Entry 7Q99 (X-ray diffraction, 2.55 A resolution); this record covers chains A and B of the 5 polymer chains in the assembly.

Chain A:
Molecule: MHC class I antigen
From: Homo sapiens
UniProtKB: A0A5B8RNS7 (A0A5B8RNS7_HUMAN); residues 1-276 here correspond to UniProt positions 25-300 (UniProt number = residue number + 24)
Chain sequence (276 residues; numbered 1 to 276; the number before each row is that of its first residue):
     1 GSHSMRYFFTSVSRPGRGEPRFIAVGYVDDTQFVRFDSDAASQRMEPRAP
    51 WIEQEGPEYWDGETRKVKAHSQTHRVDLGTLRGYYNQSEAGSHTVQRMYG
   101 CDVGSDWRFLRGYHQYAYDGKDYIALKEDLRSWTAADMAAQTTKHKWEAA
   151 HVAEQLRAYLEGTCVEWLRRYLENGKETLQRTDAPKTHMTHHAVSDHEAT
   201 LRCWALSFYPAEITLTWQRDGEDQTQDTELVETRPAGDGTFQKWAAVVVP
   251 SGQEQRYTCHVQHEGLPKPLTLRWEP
Disulfides: Cys101-Cys164, Cys203-Cys259

Chain B:
Molecule: Beta-2-microglobulin
From: Homo sapiens
UniProtKB: P61769 (B2MG_HUMAN); residues 1-99 here correspond to UniProt positions 21-119 (UniProt number = residue number + 20)
Chain sequence (100 residues; numbered 0 to 99; the number before each row is that of its first residue; numbering starts at 0):
     0 MIQRTPKIQVYSRHPAENGKSNFLNCYVSGFHPSDIEVDLLKNGERIEKV
    50 EHSDLSFSKDWSFYLLYYTEFTPTEKDEYACRVNHVTLSQPKIVKWDRDM
Disulfides: Cys25-Cys80
Sequence notes: initiating methionine (0)
Curated features (UniProtKB/Swiss-Prot):
  - modified residue: Gln2 (Pyrrolidone carboxylic acid)
  - glycosylation: Ile1 (N-linked (Glc) (glycation) isoleucine), Lys19 (N-linked (Glc) (glycation) lysine), Lys41 (N-linked (Glc) (glycation) lysine), Lys48 (N-linked (Glc) (glycation) lysine), Lys58 (N-linked (Glc) (glycation) lysine), Lys91 (N-linked (Glc) (glycation) lysine), Lys94 (N-linked (Glc) (glycation) lysine)

Interface between chain A and chain B:
Pairs across the interface - 59 pairs, chain A then chain B:
  Phe8(A) - Ser55(B)
  Phe8(A) - Phe56(B)
  Phe9(A) - Phe56(B)
  Thr10(A) - Leu54(B)
  Thr10(A) - Phe56(B)
  Thr10(A) - Phe62(B)
  Val12(A) - Ser33(B)
  Ile23(A) - Leu54(B)
  Val25(A) - Asp53(B)
  Val25(A) - Leu54(B)
  Val25(A) - Ser55(B)
  Tyr27(A) - Ser55(B)
  Tyr27(A) - Tyr63(B)  hydrogen bond
  Gln32(A) - Asp53(B)  hydrogen bond
  Arg35(A) - Asp53(B)  salt bridge
  Arg48(A) - Asp53(B)  salt bridge
  Thr94(A) - His31(B)
  Thr94(A) - Phe62(B)
  Gln96(A) - His31(B)
  Gln96(A) - Phe56(B)
  Gln96(A) - Trp60(B)  hydrogen bond (side chain-backbone)
  Gln96(A) - Phe62(B)
  Arg97(A) - Phe56(B)
  Met98(A) - Lys58(B)
  Gln115(A) - Trp60(B)
  Tyr116(A) - Trp60(B)
  Ala117(A) - Trp60(B)
  Asp119(A) - Met0(B)
  Asp119(A) - Ile1(B)  hydrogen bond (backbone-backbone)
  Asp119(A) - His31(B)
  Gly120(A) - Ile1(B)
  Gly120(A) - His31(B)  hydrogen bond (backbone-side chain)
  Gly120(A) - Asp59(B)
  Lys121(A) - Met0(B)
  Asp122(A) - Trp60(B)  hydrogen bond
  Thr190(A) - Asp98(B)
  His192(A) - Asp98(B)
  Arg202(A) - Asp98(B)  hydrogen bond (side chain-backbone)
  Trp204(A) - Asp98(B)
  Trp204(A) - Met99(B)
  Leu206(A) - Pro14(B)  hydrophobic
  Glu232(A) - Gln8(B)  hydrogen bond (backbone-side chain)
  Glu232(A) - Tyr26(B)
  Glu232(A) - Ser28(B)  hydrogen bond
  Arg234(A) - Gln8(B)  hydrogen bond
  Arg234(A) - Tyr10(B)
  Arg234(A) - Met99(B)
  Pro235(A) - Tyr10(B)  hydrogen bond (backbone-side chain)
  Pro235(A) - Tyr26(B)
  Pro235(A) - Leu65(B)
  Ala236(A) - Arg12(B)
  Ala236(A) - Asn24(B)  hydrogen bond (backbone-side chain)
  Gly237(A) - Arg12(B)
  Gly237(A) - Leu65(B)
  Asp238(A) - Arg12(B)
  Gln242(A) - Tyr10(B)
  Gln242(A) - Ser11(B)
  Gln242(A) - Arg12(B)
  Trp244(A) - Met99(B)  hydrogen bond (side chain-backbone)
Also at the interface, not in a pair above, chain A (38 interface residues in all): Arg6, His93, Glu229, Val231
Also at the interface, not in a pair above, chain B (27 interface residues in all): Arg3, His13, Asp34

In short:
The interface between chain A and chain B involves 38 residues on one side and 27 on the other, with 13
hydrogen bonds and 2 salt bridges. Polar pairs include Arg35(A)-Asp53(B), Arg48(A)-Asp53(B) and
Tyr27(A)-Tyr63(B).
Here chain A is MHC class I antigen and chain B is Beta-2-microglobulin, both from Homo sapiens. Entry 7Q99
(MHC Class I A02 Allele presenting NLSALGIFST, in complex with Mel5 TCR) was determined by X-ray diffraction
together with 7ZUC, 7Q98, 7Q9A and 7Q9B from the same study.
